Entry 7YDP (electron microscopy, 3.10 A resolution); this record covers chains R and A of the 5 polymer chains in the assembly.

Chain R:
Protein: Adhesion G protein-coupled receptor E5 subunit beta
From: Homo sapiens
UniProtKB: P48960 (AGRE5_HUMAN); numbering as in UniProt (aligned over 531-835)
Chain sequence (307 residues; each row starts with the number of its first residue):
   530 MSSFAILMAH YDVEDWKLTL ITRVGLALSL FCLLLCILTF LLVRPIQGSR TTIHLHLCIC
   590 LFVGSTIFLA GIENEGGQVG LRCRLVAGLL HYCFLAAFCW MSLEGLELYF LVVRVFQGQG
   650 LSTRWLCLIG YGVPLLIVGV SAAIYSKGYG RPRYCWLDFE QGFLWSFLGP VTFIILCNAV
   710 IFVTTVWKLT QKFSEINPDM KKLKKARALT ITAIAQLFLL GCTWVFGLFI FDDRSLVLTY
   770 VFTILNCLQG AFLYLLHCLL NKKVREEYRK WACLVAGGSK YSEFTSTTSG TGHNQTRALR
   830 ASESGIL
Disordered / not traced: 530, 646-650, 805-836
Sequence notes: initiating methionine (530); expression tag (836)
Disulfide bonds: Cys612-Cys684
UniProt features mapped onto this chain:
  - modified residue: Ser815 (Phosphoserine), Thr816 (Phosphothreonine), Ser818 (Phosphoserine), Thr825 (Phosphothreonine), Ser831 (Phosphoserine), Ser833 (Phosphoserine)

Chain A:
Protein: engineered miniGas
From: Homo sapiens
Chain sequence (361 residues; each row starts with the number of its first residue; note: 26 numbers in that range are skipped by the numbering (no residue carries them; nothing is unmodelled there)):
     8 MGCTLSAEDK AAVERSKMIE KQLQKDKQVY RATHRLLLLG ADNSGKSTIV KQMRIYH
    81 VNGYSEEECK QYKAVVYSNT IQSIIAIIRA MGRLKIDFGD SARADDARQL FVLAGAAEEG
   141 FMTAELAGVI KRLWKDSGVQ ACFNRSREYQ LNDSAAYYLN DLDRIAQPNY IPTQQDVLRT
   201 RVKTSGIFET KFQVDKVNFH MFDVGAQRDE RRKWIQCFND VTAIIFVVDS SDY
   264 NRLQEALNDF KSIWNNRWLR TISVILFLNK QDLLAEKVLA GKSKIEDYFP EFARYTTPED
   324 ATPEPGEDPR VTRAKYFIRD EFLRISTASG DGRHYCYPHF TCSVDTENAR RIFNDCRDII
   384 QRMHLRQYEL L
Disordered / not traced: 8-11, 81-203, 393-394

Chain R / chain A interface:
Contacting residue pairs - 15 pairs, chain R then chain A:
  Arg579(R) - Tyr391(A)
  Leu637(R) - Glu392(A)
  Leu640(R) - His387(A)
  Leu640(R) - Tyr391(A)  hydrophobic
  Val641(R) - Gln384(A)  hydrogen bond (backbone-side chain)
  Val642(R) - Arg380(A)  hydrogen bond (backbone-side chain)
  Val644(R) - Arg380(A)
  Val644(R) - Ile383(A)  hydrophobic
  Val644(R) - Gln384(A)
  Phe645(R) - Phe376(A)  hydrophobic
  Phe645(R) - Arg380(A)
  Phe645(R) - Ile383(A)  hydrophobic
  Leu718(R) - Glu392(A)
  Lys721(R) - Asp381(A)  salt bridge
  Lys721(R) - Gln384(A)
Other interface residues (no listed pair), chain R (11 interface residues in all): Gln745, Asn790
Other interface residues (no listed pair), chain A (10 interface residues in all): Val217, Leu388

In short:
11 residues of chain R face 10 of chain A across their interface; the contacts include 2 hydrogen bonds and 1
salt bridge. Polar pairs include Lys721(R)-Asp381(A), Val641(R)-Gln384(A) and Val642(R)-Arg380(A).
Chain R is Adhesion G protein-coupled receptor E5 subunit beta and chain A is engineered miniGas, both from
Homo sapiens; the structure, Cryo-EM structure of CD97/miniGs complex, was determined by electron microscopy
(same publication as 7YDH and 7YDM).
